Entry 4KN7 (X-ray diffraction, 3.69 A resolution); this record covers chains B and C of the 6 polymer chains in the assembly.

[Chain B]
Molecule: DNA-directed RNA polymerase subunit alpha
From: Escherichia coli
Notes: EC 2.7.7.6
UniProt: P0A7Z4 (RPOA_ECOLI); numbering as in UniProt (aligned over 1-329)
Chain sequence (329 residues; row label = number of the first residue in the row):
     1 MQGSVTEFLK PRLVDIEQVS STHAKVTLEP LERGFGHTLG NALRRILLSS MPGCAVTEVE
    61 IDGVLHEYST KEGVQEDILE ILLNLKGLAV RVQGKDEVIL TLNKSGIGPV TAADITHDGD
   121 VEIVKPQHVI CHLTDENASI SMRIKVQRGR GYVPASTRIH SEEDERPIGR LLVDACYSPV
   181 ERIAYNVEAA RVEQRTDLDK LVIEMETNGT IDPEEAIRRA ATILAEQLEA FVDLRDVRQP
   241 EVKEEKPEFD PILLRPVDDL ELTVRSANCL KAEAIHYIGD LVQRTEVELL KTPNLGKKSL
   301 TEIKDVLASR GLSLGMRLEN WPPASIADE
Unresolved in the structure: 1-5, 158-167, 237-329
Swiss-Prot annotation at these positions:
  - region: E162 to E165 (Required for interaction with Crp at class II promoters)
  - modified residue: R265 (ADP-ribosylarginine), K297 (N6-acetyllysine), K298 (N6-acetyllysine)

[Chain C]
Molecule: DNA-directed RNA polymerase subunit beta
From: Escherichia coli
Notes: EC 2.7.7.6
UniProt: P0A8V2 (RPOB_ECOLI); residues 1-1342 here = UniProt positions 1-1342
Chain sequence (1342 residues; each row starts with the number of its first residue):
     1 MVYSYTEKKR IRKDFGKRPQ VLDVPYLLSI QLDSFQKFIE QDPEGQYGLE AAFRSVFPIQ
    61 SYSGNSELQY VSYRLGEPVF DVQECQIRGV TYSAPLRVKL RLVIYEREAP EGTVKDIKEQ
   121 EVYMGEIPLM TDNGTFVING TERVIVSQLH RSPGVFFDSD KGKTHSSGKV LYNARIIPYR
   181 GSWLDFEFDP KDNLFVRIDR RRKLPATIIL RALNYTTEQI LDLFFEKVIF EIRDNKLQME
   241 LVPERLRGET ASFDIEANGK VYVEKGRRIT ARHIRQLEKD DVKLIEVPVE YIAGKVVAKD
   301 YIDESTGELI CAANMELSLD LLAKLSQSGH KRIETLFTND LDHGPYISET LRVDPTNDRL
   361 SALVEIYRMM RPGEPPTREA AESLFENLFF SEDRYDLSAV GRMKFNRSLL REEIEGSGIL
   421 SKDDIIDVMK KLIDIRNGKG EVDDIDHLGN RRIRSVGEMA ENQFRVGLVR VERAVKERLS
   481 LGDLDTLMPQ DMINAKPISA AVKEFFGSSQ LSQFMDQNNP LSEITHKRRI SALGPGGLTR
   541 ERAGFEVRDV HPTHYGRVCP IETPEGPNIG LINSLSVYAQ TNEYGFLETP YRKVTDGVVT
   601 DEIHYLSAIE EGNYVIAQAN SNLDEEGHFV EDLVTCRSKG ESSLFSRDQV DYMDVSTQQV
   661 VSVGASLIPF LEHDDANRAL MGANMQRQAV PTLRADKPLV GTGMERAVAV DSGVTAVAKR
   721 GGVVQYVDAS RIVIKVNEDE MYPGEAGIDI YNLTKYTRSN QNTCINQMPC VSLGEPVERG
   781 DVLADGPSTD LGELALGQNM RVAFMPWNGY NFEDSILVSE RVVQEDRFTT IHIQELACVS
   841 RDTKLGPEEI TADIPNVGEA ALSKLDESGI VYIGAEVTGG DILVGKVTPK GETQLTPEEK
   901 LLRAIFGEKA SDVKDSSLRV PNGVSGTVID VQVFTRDGVE KDKRALEIEE MQLKQAKKDL
   961 SEELQILEAG LFSRIRAVLV AGGVEAEKLD KLPRDRWLEL GLTDEEKQNQ LEQLAEQYDE
  1021 LKHEFEKKLE AKRRKITQGD DLAPGVLKIV KVYLAVKRRI QPGDKMAGRH GNKGVISKIN
  1081 PIEDMPYDEN GTPVDIVLNP LGVPSRMNIG QILETHLGMA AKGIGDKINA MLKQQQEVAK
  1141 LREFIQRAYD LGADVRQKVD LSTFSDEEVM RLAENLRKGM PIATPVFDGA KEAEIKELLK
  1201 LGDLPTSGQI RLYDGRTGEQ FERPVTVGYM YMLKLNHLVD DKMHARSTGS YSLVTQQPLG
  1261 GKAQFGGQRF GEMEVWALEA YGAAYTLQEM LTVKSDDVNG RTKMYKNIVD GNHQMEPGMP
  1321 ESFNVLLKEI RSLGINIELE DE
Unresolved in the structure: 1-7
Small-molecule neighbours: Benzoxazinorifamycin-2c (1RM): R143, S509, Q510, L511, S512, Q513, F514, D516, H526, R529, S531, L533, R540, N568, I572, R687
Swiss-Prot annotation at these positions:
  - modified residue (N6-acetyllysine): K1022, K1200

[Interface between chain B and chain C]
Pairs across the interface (9; chain B residue first):
  R33(B) - E820(C)  salt bridge
  R33(B) - P1081(C)
  R33(B) - E1083(C)
  G34(B) - E1083(C)
  H37(B) - R1216(C)  hydrogen bond
  N41(B) - R1216(C)
  N41(B) - T1217(C)
  R44(B) - E1219(C)  salt bridge
  R45(B) - E1219(C)  salt bridge
Interface residues without a listed pair, chain B (7 interface residues in all): Y185

[Summary]
The interface between chain B and chain C involves 7 residues on one side and 6 on the other, with 1 hydrogen
bond and 3 salt bridges. Polar pairs include R33(B)-E820(C), R44(B)-E1219(C) and R45(B)-E1219(C). Ligands of
chain C: Benzoxazinorifamycin-2c.
Chain B is DNA-directed RNA polymerase subunit alpha and chain C is DNA-directed RNA polymerase subunit beta,
both from Escherichia coli; the structure, X-ray crystal structure of the Escherichia coli RNA polymerase in
complex with Benzoxazinorifamycin-2c, was determined by X-ray diffraction, deposited together with 4KMU and
4KN4.
